Entry 8BYG (X-ray diffraction, 1.70 A resolution); this record covers chains A and B.

[Chain A]
Name: 14-3-3 protein sigma
Source organism: Homo sapiens
UniProt: P31947 (1433S_HUMAN); residue numbers follow UniProt; this construct covers 1-231
Chain sequence (236 residues; row label = number of the first residue in the row; numbers below 1 keep their minus sign (Gly-4 is residue -4)):
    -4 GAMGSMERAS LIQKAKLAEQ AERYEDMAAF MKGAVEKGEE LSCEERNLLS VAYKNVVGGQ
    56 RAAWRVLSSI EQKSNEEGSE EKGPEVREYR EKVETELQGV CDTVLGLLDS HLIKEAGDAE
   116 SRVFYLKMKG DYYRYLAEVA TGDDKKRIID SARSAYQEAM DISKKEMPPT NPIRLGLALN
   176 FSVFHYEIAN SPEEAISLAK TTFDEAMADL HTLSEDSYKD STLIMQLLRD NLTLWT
Differences from the reference sequence: expression tag (-4 to 0)
Residues lining bound ligands: S6O (N-[2-[(2-carbamimidoyl-1-benzothiophen-4-yl)-methyl-amino]ethyl]-2-(4-chloranylphenoxy)-N,2-dimethyl-propanamide): Glu14, Cys38, Glu39, Asn42, Leu43, Val46, Phe119, Lys122, Pro167, Ile168, Gly171, Asp215, Leu218, Ile219

[Chain B]
Name: ERalpha peptide
Chain sequence (5 residues; each row starts with the number of its first residue):
   591 FPATV
Modified / non-standard residues: Thr594 (phosphothreonine; TPO)

[Interface between chain A and chain B]
Contacting residue pairs (22; chain A residue first):
  Lys49(A) with Thr594(B); Val595(B), hydrogen bond (side chain-backbone)
  Arg56(A) with Thr594(B)
  Arg60(A) with Phe591(B)
  Lys122(A) with Val595(B), hydrogen bond (side chain-backbone)
  Arg129(A) with Thr594(B)
  Tyr130(A) with Thr594(B)
  Gly171(A) with Val595(B)
  Leu174(A) with Ala593(B); Thr594(B); Val595(B), hydrophobic
  Asn175(A) with Thr594(B); Val595(B), hydrogen bond (side chain-backbone)
  Val178(A) with Pro592(B), hydrophobic; Ala593(B); Thr594(B)
  Glu182(A) with Pro592(B)
  Leu222(A) with Ala593(B), hydrophobic; Val595(B), hydrophobic
  Asn226(A) with Pro592(B); Ala593(B), hydrogen bond (side chain-backbone)
  Trp230(A) with Pro592(B), hydrophobic
Also at the interface, not in a pair above, chain A (16 interface residues in all): Asp126, Leu229

[In short]
16 residues of chain A face 5 of chain B across their interface, with 4 hydrogen bonds. Among the polar pairs
are Lys49(A)-Val595(B), Lys122(A)-Val595(B) and Asn175(A)-Val595(B). Bound to chain A: compound S6O.
Here chain A is 14-3-3 protein sigma (Homo sapiens) and chain B is ERalpha peptide. Entry 8BYG
(fragment-linked stabilizer for ERa - 14-3-3 interaction (1047648)) was determined by X-ray diffraction (same
publication as 8BWJ, 8BWX, 8BWZ, 8BX0, 8BX3, 8BX4 and 24 further entries).
